Entry 1U10 (X-ray diffraction, 2.40 A resolution); this record covers chains A and B.

Chain A (and B):
Molecule: Penicillin-insensitive murein endopeptidase
Source organism: Escherichia coli
Notes: EC 3.4.99.-; chain B of this document is another copy of the same molecule, construct and numbering; everything in this record applies to it too
UniProtKB: P14007 (MEPA_ECOLI); residues 20-274 here = UniProt positions 20-274
Amino-acid sequence (255 residues; each row starts with the number of its first residue):
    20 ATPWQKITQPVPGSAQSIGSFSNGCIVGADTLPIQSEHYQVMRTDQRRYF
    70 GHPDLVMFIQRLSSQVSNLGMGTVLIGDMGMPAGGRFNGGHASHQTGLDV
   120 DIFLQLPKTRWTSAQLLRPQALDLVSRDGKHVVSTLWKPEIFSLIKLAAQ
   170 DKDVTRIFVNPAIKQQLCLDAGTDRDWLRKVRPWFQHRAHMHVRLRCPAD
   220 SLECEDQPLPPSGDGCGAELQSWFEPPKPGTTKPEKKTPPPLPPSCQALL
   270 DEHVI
Not modelled in the structure: 106-108, 245-260, 271-274 (chain B: 245-260)
Disulfides: C44-C265, C187-C235, C216-C223
Modified / non-standard residues: Mse61, Mse76, Mse90, Mse98, Mse100, Mse210 (selenomethionine; parent Met)
Construct notes: modified residue (61, 76, 90, 98, 100, 210)
Ion coordination: Zn2+ site 1: H110, H113, D120, H211; Zn2+ site 2: D147, H150 (shared with D147(B), H150(B) of chain B)

Chain A / chain B interface:
Contacting residue pairs (22):
  D147(A) with D147(B); H150(B), salt bridge
  K149(A) with H150(B)
  H150(A) with D147(B), salt bridge; K149(B); H150(B)
  S153(A) with E244(B), hydrogen bond
  W156(A) with Q240(B)
  Q184(A) with Q184(B)
  Q185(A) with Q240(B), hydrogen bond
  C187(A) with L188(B), hydrophobic
  L188(A) with C187(B), hydrophobic; C235(B); G236(B)
  D189(A) with G236(B); Q240(B)
  G191(A) with D233(B)
  R194(A) with R194(B)
  D233(A) with G191(B)
  C235(A) with L188(B)
  Q240(A) with Q185(B), hydrogen bond; D189(B)
Other interface residues (no listed pair), chain A (18 interface residues in all): G236, L239, E244
Other interface residues (no listed pair), chain B (19 interface residues in all): R146, S153, L239, F243

In short:
The interface between chain A and chain B involves 18 residues on one side and 19 on the other; the contacts
include 3 hydrogen bonds and 2 salt bridges. Polar pairs include D147(A)-H150(B), S153(A)-E244(B) and
Q185(A)-Q240(B).
Both chains are Penicillin-insensitive murein endopeptidase (Escherichia coli). Entry 1U10 (MEPA, active form
with ZN in P1) was determined by X-ray diffraction (same publication as 1TZP).
